9GM9 - chains E and F of the 11 polymer chains in the assembly; structure by electron microscopy, 7.80 A resolution (low resolution: residue-level contacts below are approximate; hydrogen-bond / salt-bridge calls are withheld).

Chain E (and F):
Molecule: Chromosome partition protein MukE
Source organism: Photorhabdus thracensis
Notes: chain F of this document is another copy of the same molecule, construct and numbering; everything in this record applies to it too
UniProt: A0A0F7LPV6 (A0A0F7LPV6_9GAMM); residues 1-240 here = UniProt positions 1-240
Amino-acid sequence (240 residues; each row starts with the number of its first residue):
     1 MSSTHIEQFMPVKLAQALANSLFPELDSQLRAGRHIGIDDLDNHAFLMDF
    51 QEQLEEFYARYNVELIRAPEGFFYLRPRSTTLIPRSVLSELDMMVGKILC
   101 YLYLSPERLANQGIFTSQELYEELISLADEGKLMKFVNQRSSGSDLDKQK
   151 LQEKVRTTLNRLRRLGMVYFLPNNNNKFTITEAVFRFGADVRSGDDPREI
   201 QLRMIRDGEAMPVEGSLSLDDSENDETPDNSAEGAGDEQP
Unresolved in the structure: 1, 214-240 (chain F: 1-8, 207-240)

Interface between chain E and chain F:
Pairs across the interface - 29 pairs, chain E then chain F:
  I6(E) - M10(F)
  I6(E) - V12(F)
  F9(E) - Q16(F)
  F9(E) - A19(F)
  M10(E) - M10(F)
  M10(E) - A15(F)
  M10(E) - L18(F)
  L18(E) - R60(F)
  A19(E) - F9(F)
  A19(E) - R60(F)
  N20(E) - R60(F)
  F23(E) - Y61(F)
  P24(E) - R60(F)
  P24(E) - Y61(F)
  P24(E) - L82(F)
  D27(E) - R31(F)
  D27(E) - Y61(F)
  S28(E) - Y61(F)
  S28(E) - L82(F)
  R31(E) - D27(F)
  R31(E) - R31(F)
  R60(E) - L18(F)
  R60(E) - A19(F)
  R60(E) - N20(F)
  R60(E) - P24(F)
  Y61(E) - P24(F)
  Y61(E) - D27(F)
  Y61(E) - S28(F)
  L82(E) - S28(F)
Also at the interface, not in a pair above, chain E (18 interface residues in all): T4, H5, A15, E25
Also at the interface, not in a pair above, chain F (17 interface residues in all): F23, E25

In short:
Chain E and chain F form an interface of 18 and 17 residues respectively.
Chain E and chain F are both Chromosome partition protein MukE (Photorhabdus thracensis); the structure,
MukBEF in a DNA capture state, was determined by electron microscopy, deposited together with 9GM6, 9GM7,
9GM8, 9GMA, 9GMB and 9GMD.
